6KEZ - chains C and O of the 8 polymer chains in the assembly; structure by X-ray diffraction, 3.50 A resolution.

Chain C:
Molecule: Glyceraldehyde-3-phosphate dehydrogenase GAPA1
From: Arabidopsis thaliana
Notes: EC 1.2.1.13
UniProtKB: P25856 (G3PA1_ARATH); residues 1-336 here correspond to UniProt positions 61-396 (UniProt number = residue number + 60)
Amino-acid sequence (339 residues; numbered -2 to 336; the number before each row is that of its first residue; numbers below 1 keep their minus sign (Ser-2 is residue -2)):
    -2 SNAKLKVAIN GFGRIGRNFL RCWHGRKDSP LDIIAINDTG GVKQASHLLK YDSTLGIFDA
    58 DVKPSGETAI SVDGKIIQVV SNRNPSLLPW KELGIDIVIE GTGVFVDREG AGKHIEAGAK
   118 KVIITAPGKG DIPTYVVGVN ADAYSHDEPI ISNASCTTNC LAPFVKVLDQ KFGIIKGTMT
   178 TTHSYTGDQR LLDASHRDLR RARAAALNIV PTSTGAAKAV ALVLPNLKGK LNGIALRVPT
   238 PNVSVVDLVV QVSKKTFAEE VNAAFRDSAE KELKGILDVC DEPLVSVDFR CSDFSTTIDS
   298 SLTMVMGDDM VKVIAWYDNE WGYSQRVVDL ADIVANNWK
Unresolved in the structure: -2 to 0
Sequence notes: expression tag (-2 to 0)
Small-molecule neighbours: NAD (nicotinamide-adenine-dinucleotide): Asn7, Gly8, Phe9, Gly10, Arg11, Ile12, Asn34, Asp35, Thr36, Asn79, Arg80, Gly98, Thr99, Gly100, Val101, Phe102, Thr122, Ala123, Cys153, His180, Thr183, Asn316, Glu317, Tyr320
Swiss-Prot annotation at these positions:
  - active site: Cys153 (Nucleophile)
  - binding site (NADP(+)): Arg11, Ile12, Asp35, Arg80, Asn316
  - binding site (D-glyceraldehyde 3-phosphate): Ser152 to Thr154, Thr183, Arg198, Thr211, Gly212, Arg234
  - site: His180 (Activates thiol group during catalysis)

Chain O:
Molecule: Calvin cycle protein CP12-2
From: Arabidopsis thaliana
UniProtKB: Q9LZP9 (CP122_ARATH); residues 2-78 here correspond to UniProt positions 55-131 (UniProt number = residue number + 53)
Amino-acid sequence (80 residues; row label = number of the first residue in the row; numbers below 1 keep their minus sign (Ser-1 is residue -1)):
    -1 SNAAPEGGIS DVVEKSIKEA QETCAGDPVS GECVAAWDEV EELSAAASHA RDKKKADGSD
    59 PLEEYCKDNP ETNECRTYDN
Unresolved in the structure: -1 to 6
Sequence notes: expression tag (-1 to 1)
Disulfides: Cys22-Cys31, Cys64-Cys73
Small-molecule neighbours: NAD (nicotinamide-adenine-dinucleotide): Glu69, Tyr76, Asp77, Asn78

Chain C / chain O interface:
Pairs across the interface (32):
  Val101(C) with Pro68(O), hydrophobic
  Pro124(C) with Asp77(O)
  Ser152(C) with Asp77(O); Asn78(O)
  Cys153(C) with Asn78(O)
  Thr154(C) with Asn78(O), hydrogen bond
  His180(C) with Asn78(O)
  Thr183(C) with Asn78(O)
  Gly184(C) with Arg74(O), hydrogen bond (backbone-side chain)
  Asp185(C) with Arg74(O); Tyr76(O), hydrogen bond (side chain-backbone)
  Arg187(C) with Asn71(O)
  Ser192(C) with Glu72(O)
  His193(C) with Leu60(O); Asn71(O); Glu72(O); Arg74(O), hydrogen bond (side chain-backbone); Thr75(O)
  Arg194(C) with Leu60(O); Glu61(O), salt bridge; Cys64(O); Glu72(O), hydrogen bond (backbone-backbone); Thr75(O)
  Arg198(C) with Thr75(O); Tyr76(O), hydrogen bond (side chain-backbone)
  Thr211(C) with Asn78(O), hydrogen bond
  Gly212(C) with Asp77(O), hydrogen bond (backbone-side chain)
  Ala213(C) with Asn78(O)
  Ala232(C) with Asn78(O)
  Arg234(C) with Tyr76(O), hydrogen bond (side chain-backbone); Asp77(O); Asn78(O)
Other interface residues (no listed pair), chain C (21 interface residues in all): Thr99, Ser210
Other interface residues (no listed pair), chain O (13 interface residues in all): Glu69, Cys73

In short:
The interface between chain C and chain O involves 21 residues on one side and 13 on the other, with 9
hydrogen bonds and 1 salt bridge. Polar pairs include Arg194(C)-Glu61(O), Thr154(C)-Asn78(O) and
Gly184(C)-Arg74(O). NAD is bound between chain C and chain O.
Chain C is Glyceraldehyde-3-phosphate dehydrogenase GAPA1 and chain O is Calvin cycle protein CP12-2, both
from Arabidopsis thaliana; the structure, Crystal structure of GAPDH/CP12/PRK complex from Arabidopsis
thaliana, was determined by X-ray diffraction, deposited together with 6KEV, 6KEW and 6KEX.
